Entry 4RKU (X-ray diffraction, 3.00 A resolution); this record covers chains A and D of the 17 polymer chains in the assembly.

[Chain A]
Name: Photosystem I P700 chlorophyll a apoprotein A1
Organism: Pisum sativum
Notes: EC 1.97.1.12
UniProtKB: P05310 (PSAA_PEA); numbering as in UniProt (aligned over 38-758)
Chain sequence (721 residues; numbered 38 to 758; the number before each row is that of its first residue):
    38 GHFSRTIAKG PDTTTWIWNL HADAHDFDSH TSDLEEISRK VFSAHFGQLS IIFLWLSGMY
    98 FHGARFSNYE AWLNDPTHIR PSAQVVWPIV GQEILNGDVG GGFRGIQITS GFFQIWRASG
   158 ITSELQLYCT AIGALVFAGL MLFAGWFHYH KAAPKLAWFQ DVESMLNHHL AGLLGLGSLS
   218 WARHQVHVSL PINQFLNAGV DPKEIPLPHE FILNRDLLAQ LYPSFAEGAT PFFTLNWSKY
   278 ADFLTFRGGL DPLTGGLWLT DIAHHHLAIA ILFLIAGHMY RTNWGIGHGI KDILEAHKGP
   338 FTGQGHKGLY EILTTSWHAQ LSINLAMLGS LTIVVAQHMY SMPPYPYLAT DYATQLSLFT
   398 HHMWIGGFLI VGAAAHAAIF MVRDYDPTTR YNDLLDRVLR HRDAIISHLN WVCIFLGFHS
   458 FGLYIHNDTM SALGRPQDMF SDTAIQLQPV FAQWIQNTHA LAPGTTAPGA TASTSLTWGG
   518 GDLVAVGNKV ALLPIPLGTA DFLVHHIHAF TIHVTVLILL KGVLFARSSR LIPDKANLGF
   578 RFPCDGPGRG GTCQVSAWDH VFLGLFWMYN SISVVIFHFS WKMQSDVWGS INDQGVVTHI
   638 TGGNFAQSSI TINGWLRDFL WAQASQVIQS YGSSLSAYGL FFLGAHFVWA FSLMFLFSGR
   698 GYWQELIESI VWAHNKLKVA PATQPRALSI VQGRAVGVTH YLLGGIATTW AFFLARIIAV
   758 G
Sequence notes: conflict Arg117 (Gly in P05310), Ser627 (Thr in P05310), Gly639 (Ala in P05310)
Swiss-Prot annotation at these positions:
  - binding site ([4Fe-4S] cluster): Cys581, Cys590
  - binding site (chlorophyll a'): His683
  - binding site (chlorophyll a): Met691, Tyr699
  - binding site (phylloquinone): Trp700
Metal / ion sites: chlorophyll a Mg (4 sites), coordinated by Gln85, Gln121, Gln129, Thr503
Ligand contacts:
  - beta-carotene (BCR), molecule 1: Ile89, Leu93, Gly209, Leu210, Leu213, Gly214, Ser217
  - beta-carotene (BCR), molecule 2: Phe90, Leu93, Tyr97, Thr167, Gly170, Ala171, Phe174, Leu213, Ser217, Phe269, Phe270
  - beta-carotene (BCR), molecule 3: Leu346, Leu350, Ala356, Ser359, Ile360, Ala414, Phe417
  - beta-carotene (BCR), molecule 4: Ser359, Ala363, Met364, Ser367, Ile407, Ala410, Ala411, Val553, Leu556, Leu557
  - beta-carotene (BCR), molecule 5: Phe678, Gly681, Ala682, Phe684, Val685, Leu740, Ile743, Ala744, Trp747
  - chlorophyll a isomer (CL0): Tyr461, Ile544, Phe547, Thr548, Tyr606, Asn607, Ser610, Val611, Phe614, Ile649, Trp652, Leu653, Leu657, Ala661, Ile665, Phe679, His683, Trp686, Tyr738, Thr745, Thr746, Phe749
  - chlorophyll a (CLA), molecule 1: His39, Trp53, Ile54, Leu57, His58
  - chlorophyll a (CLA), molecule 2: His39, Phe40, Leu57, His58, Ala61, His62, Phe64, His67, Lys77, Ala81, Gly84, Gln85, Ile88, Leu179
  - chlorophyll a (CLA), molecule 3: His39, Lys77, Ser80, Gly84, Ile88, Leu179, Gly182, Trp183, Tyr186, His187
  - chlorophyll a (CLA), molecule 4: Thr51, Ile54, Trp55, Ile704, Ile707, Val708, His711, Val716, Pro718, Pro722, Arg723
  - chlorophyll a (CLA), molecule 5: Trp55, Phe684, Val685, Phe688, Phe692, Leu725, Gln729, Ala732, Val733, Thr736, His737, Leu740
  - chlorophyll a (CLA), molecule 6: His58, Ala59, Asp60, Ala61, His62, Asp63, Asp65, His355, Leu358, Leu362, Phe405, Leu406, Val408, Gly409, Ala412, His413, Ile416, Arg420, Phe577, Arg578, Trp595, Leu602, Thr736
  - chlorophyll a (CLA), molecule 7: His62, Phe64, Val78, Ala81, His82, Gln85, Leu86, Ile89, Phe90, Leu93, Phe174, Trp354, His355, Gln357, Leu358, Asn361, Leu362, Leu365
  - chlorophyll a (CLA), molecule 8: His62, Gln85, Ile88, Ile89, Trp92, Leu365, Ile402, Phe405, Leu406
  - chlorophyll a (CLA), molecule 9: Leu71, His82, Phe196, Gln197, Val199, Met202, Leu203, His206, Leu207, Ile327, Leu331, Leu350, Thr351, Thr352, Ser353, Trp354, Gln357, Ile360, Asn361, Met364, Leu365
  - chlorophyll a (CLA), molecule 10: Phe79, Phe83, Leu177, Phe180, Ala181, Phe184, His185, Ala189, Pro191, Trp195
  - chlorophyll a (CLA), molecule 11: Phe79, His82, Phe83, Leu86, Phe90, Phe174, Met178, Trp195, Phe196, Asp198, Ser201, Met202, His205, His206, Gly209, Leu210
  - chlorophyll a (CLA), molecule 12: Leu91, Trp92, Ser94, Gly95, Met96, Phe98, His99, Phe103, Gln121, Val122, Trp124, Leu172
  - chlorophyll a (CLA), molecule 13: Trp92, Met96, His99, Ala120, Gln121, Ile143, Gln144, Ile145, Thr146, Ser147, Phe149, Ala674, Tyr675, Phe678, Trp747
  - chlorophyll a (CLA), molecule 14: Trp92, Met96, Thr146, Ser147, Phe149, Ser394, Leu395, Thr397, His398, Trp401, Ile402, Phe405, Phe678, Ile743, Thr746, Trp747
  - chlorophyll a (CLA), molecule 15: Trp92, Leu93, Ser147, Gly148, Phe149, Ile152, Leu210, Leu365, Leu368, Thr369, Val372, Met376, Tyr382, Leu395, His398, His399, Ile402, Leu406
  - chlorophyll a (CLA), molecule 16: Gln121, Val122, Val123, Trp124, Ile126, Val127, Gln129, Leu132, Leu677, Phe678
  - chlorophyll a (CLA), molecule 17: Ala155, Leu210, Leu211, Gly214, Ser215, Trp218, Gln222, Leu294, Ile299, His302, His303, Ile306, Phe310, Leu368, Val371, Val372, His375, Met376, Pro381, Tyr382
  - chlorophyll a (CLA), molecule 18: Ser156, Gly157, Ile158, Gln163, Cys166, Thr167, Gly214, Ser217, Trp218, Arg220, His221, Val225, Pro245, His246, Ile249
  - chlorophyll a (CLA), molecule 19: Leu162, Gln163, Cys166, Leu244, His246, Ile249, Leu250
  - chlorophyll a (CLA), molecule 20: Trp195, Asp198, Ser201, His205, Asn320, Trp321
  - chlorophyll a (CLA), molecule 21: Leu203, Leu207, Leu211, Leu309, Phe310, Ala313, Met316, Tyr317, Ile327, Ile330, Leu331, Met364, Leu432, Val435, Val560, Leu561
  - chlorophyll a (CLA), molecule 22: Asn204, His205, Ala208, Gly209, Leu213, Leu311, His315, Met316, Tyr317, Thr319, Trp321, Ile323
  - chlorophyll a (CLA), molecule 23: Leu216, Ala219, Arg220, His224, Phe248, Ile249, Leu250, Arg252, Leu255, Phe262, Thr267, Tyr277, Phe280, Leu304
  - chlorophyll a (CLA), molecule 24: Arg252, Gly265, Ala266
  - chlorophyll a (CLA), molecule 25: Trp274, Ser275, Tyr277, Ala278, Leu281, Phe283, His301, Leu304, Ala305, Ile308, Gly506
  - chlorophyll a (CLA), molecule 26: Thr282, Phe283, Gly285, Leu294, Asp298, Ile299, His301, His302, Ala305, Ile306, Leu309, His375, Met376, Met379, Pro381, Thr511
  - chlorophyll a (CLA), molecule 27: Phe283, Thr503, Ala504, Pro505, Gly506, Ala507
  - chlorophyll a (CLA), molecule 28: Ile312, Ala313, His315, Met316, Ile323, Gly324, His325
  - chlorophyll a (CLA), molecule 29: His325, Ile330, Ala333, His334
  - chlorophyll a (CLA), molecule 30: Ile330, Leu331, His334, His343, Leu346, Leu350, Asn429, Leu431, Leu432, Val435
  - chlorophyll a (CLA), molecule 31: His334, Lys335, Gly336, Pro337, Phe338
  - chlorophyll a (CLA), molecule 32: Phe338, Thr339, Leu431, Arg434, Val435, His438, Ile442, His445
  - chlorophyll a (CLA), molecule 33: Met364, Val371, Gln374, His375, Tyr377, Ser378, Met379, Thr511, Ser512, Thr514, Trp515
  - chlorophyll a (CLA), molecule 34: Ile370, Val371, Gln374, Met400, Ile407, Ile549, Thr552, Val553, Leu556, Met605, Ser608, Ile609, Val612
  - chlorophyll a (CLA), molecule 35: Gln374, Tyr377, Phe396, Met400, Phe488, Ala489, Ile492, Gln493, Thr514, Trp515, Ile532, Leu534, His542, His545, Val612, His615, Phe616
  - chlorophyll a (CLA), molecule 36: Ala441, His445, Trp448
  - chlorophyll a (CLA), molecule 37: Ile442, His445, Leu446, Trp448, Val449, Ala546, Ile549, His550, Val553, Leu557
  - chlorophyll a (CLA), molecule 38: Ser444, His445, Asn447, Trp448, Ile451
  - chlorophyll a (CLA), molecule 39: Asn447, Cys450, Ile451, Gly454, Phe455, Phe458, Ile462, Phe547, Val551, Leu554, Ile555, Leu600, Phe603, Trp604
  - chlorophyll a (CLA), molecule 40: Trp448, Ile451, Phe452, Phe455, His456
  - chlorophyll a (CLA), molecule 41: Trp448, Phe452, Leu453, Gln485, Pro486, Val487, Phe488, Ala489, Asp538, Phe539, His542, His543, Ala546, His550
  - chlorophyll a (CLA), molecule 42: Phe455, His456, Gly459, Leu460, Ile462, His463, Thr466, Met467, Arg472, Asp475, Phe477
  - chlorophyll a (CLA), molecule 43: Phe458, Ile462, Asp465, Phe547, Phe603, Trp604, Tyr606, Asn607, Ile649, Leu653, Trp686, Tyr738
  - chlorophyll a (CLA), molecule 44: Thr466, Ala469, Leu470
  - chlorophyll a (CLA), molecule 45: Trp491, Ile492, His496, Ala499, Thr503, Ala504, Thr511, Trp515
  - chlorophyll a (CLA), molecule 46: Leu653, Leu657, Trp658
  - chlorophyll a (CLA), molecule 47: Leu677, Phe678, Leu680, Gly681, His683, Phe684, Trp686, Ala687, Leu690
  - chlorophyll a (CLA), molecule 48: Phe684, Ala687, Phe688, Leu690, Met691, Phe694, Ser695, Tyr699, Trp700, Leu703
  - chlorophyll a (CLA), molecule 49: Ile707, Ala710, His711, Leu714, Val716
  - chlorophyll a (CLA), molecule 50: Trp709, Ala710, Lys713, Leu714
  - phylloquinone (PQN): Trp55, Met691, Phe692, Ser695, Gly696, Arg697, Trp700, Arg723, Ala724, Leu725, Gly730
  - 4Fe-4S cluster (SF4): Cys581, Gly583, Pro584, Cys590, Ile727, Arg731

[Chain D]
Name: Photosystem I reaction center subunit II, chloroplastic
Organism: Pisum sativum
Chain sequence (137 residues; numbered 71 to 207; the number before each row is that of its first residue):
    71 TPPELDPNTP SPIFGGSTGG LLRKAQVEEF YVITWESPKE QIFEMPTGGA AIMREGPNLL
   131 KLARKEQCLA LGTRLRSKYK IKYQFYRVFP SGEVQYLHPK DGVYPEKVNP GRQGVGVNFR
   191 SIGKNVSPIE VKFTGKQ

[Chain A / chain D interface]
Contacting residue pairs (24):
  Thr425(A) - Ile112(D)
  Tyr428(A) - Ala120(D)  hydrophobic
  Asp433(A) - Gly119(D)
  Asp433(A) - Ala120(D)
  Arg437(A) - Phe84(D)
  Arg437(A) - Gly86(D)  hydrogen bond (side chain-backbone)
  Arg437(A) - Ser87(D)  hydrogen bond (backbone-side chain)
  Arg437(A) - Thr88(D)  hydrogen bond (backbone-side chain)
  His438(A) - Thr88(D)
  Arg439(A) - Thr88(D)
  Arg439(A) - Thr117(D)
  Asp440(A) - Thr88(D)
  Arg564(A) - Glu114(D)  salt bridge
  Ser565(A) - Thr117(D)
  Arg567(A) - Thr88(D)  hydrogen bond (side chain-backbone)
  Arg567(A) - Gly89(D)  hydrogen bond (side chain-backbone)
  Arg567(A) - Gly90(D)  hydrogen bond (side chain-backbone)
  Arg567(A) - Leu92(D)
  Arg567(A) - Arg134(D)  hydrogen bond (backbone-side chain)
  Leu568(A) - Arg134(D)
  Pro570(A) - Pro116(D)
  Pro570(A) - Glu136(D)
  Pro570(A) - Gln137(D)
  Arg586(A) - Glu136(D)  salt bridge
Interface residues without a listed pair, chain A (18 interface residues in all): Tyr422, Pro424, Leu436, Ala441, Asp571
Interface residues without a listed pair, chain D (19 interface residues in all): Gly118, Ala140, Lys148

[Overview]
The interface between chain A and chain D involves 18 residues on one side and 19 on the other, with 7
hydrogen bonds and 2 salt bridges. Polar contacts include Arg564(A)-Glu114(D), Arg586(A)-Glu136(D) and
Arg437(A)-Gly86(D).
Chain A is Photosystem I P700 chlorophyll a apoprotein A1 and chain D is Photosystem I reaction center subunit
II, chloroplastic, both from Pisum sativum; the structure, Crystal structure of plant Photosystem I at 3
Angstrom resolution, was determined by X-ray diffraction.
